PDB entry 4QD2 | X-ray diffraction, 2.40 A resolution | chains A and E of the 5 polymer chains in the assembly

# Chain A
Name: Hemagglutinin component HA70
From: Clostridium botulinum
Reference sequence: A5HZZ4 (A5HZZ4_CLOBH); numbering as in UniProt (aligned over 378-626)
Chain sequence (254 residues; each row starts with the number of its first residue):
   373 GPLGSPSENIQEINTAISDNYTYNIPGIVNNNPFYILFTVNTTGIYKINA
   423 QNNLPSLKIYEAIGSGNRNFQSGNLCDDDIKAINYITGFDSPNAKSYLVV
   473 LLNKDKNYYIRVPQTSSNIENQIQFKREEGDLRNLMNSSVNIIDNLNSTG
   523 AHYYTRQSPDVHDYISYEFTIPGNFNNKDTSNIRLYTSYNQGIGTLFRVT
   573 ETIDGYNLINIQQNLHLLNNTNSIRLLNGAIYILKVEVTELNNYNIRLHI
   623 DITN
Not modelled in the structure: 373-379, 398-402, 437-454
Differences from the reference sequence: expression tag (373-377)
Reported in the primary citation:
  - mutagenesis - T527P/R528A: unchanged binding to HT29 cells

# Chain E
Name: Cadherin-1
From: Mus musculus
Reference sequence: P09803 (CADH1_MOUSE); residues 1-213 here correspond to UniProt positions 157-369 (UniProt number = residue number + 156)
Chain sequence (213 residues; each row starts with the number of its first residue):
     1 DWVIPPISCPENEKGEFPKNLVQIKSNRDKETKVFYSITGQGADKPPVGV
    51 FIIERETGWLKVTQPLDREAIAKYILYSHAVSSNGEAVEDPMEIVITVTD
   101 QNDNRPEFTQEVFEGSVAEGAVPGTSVMKVSATDADDDVNTYNAAIAYTI
   151 VSQDPELPHKNMFTVNRDTGVISVLTSGLDRESYPTYTLVVQAADLQGEG
   201 LSTTAKAVITVKD
Not modelled in the structure: 1
UniProt features mapped onto this chain:
  - binding site (Ca(2+)): Asp103, Asp134
  - glycosylation: Ser126 (O-linked (Man...) serine), Ser131 (O-linked (Man...) serine), Thr204 (O-linked (Man...) threonine)
Reported in the primary citation:
  - conformationally variable residues: Trp2

# Interface between chain A and chain E
Residue-residue contacts - 36 pairs, chain A then chain E:
  Thr415(A) - Pro6(E)
  Ile417(A) - Pro5(E)  hydrophobic
  Leu473(A) - Ile4(E)
  Leu473(A) - Pro5(E)  hydrophobic
  Glu501(A) - Ser8(E)
  Asp503(A) - Lys19(E)  salt bridge
  Arg505(A) - Pro5(E)
  Arg505(A) - Pro6(E)  hydrogen bond (side chain-backbone)
  Arg505(A) - Ile7(E)
  Arg505(A) - Ser8(E)  hydrogen bond
  Arg505(A) - Leu21(E)  hydrogen bond (side chain-backbone)
  Arg505(A) - Val22(E)
  Asn506(A) - Asn20(E)  hydrogen bond (side chain-backbone)
  Asn506(A) - Leu21(E)
  Asn506(A) - Val22(E)  hydrogen bond (side chain-backbone)
  Asn506(A) - Trp59(E)
  Met508(A) - Val3(E)
  Met508(A) - Pro5(E)
  Met508(A) - Gln23(E)
  Asp532(A) - Lys30(E)
  His534(A) - Lys25(E)  hydrogen bond (backbone-side chain)
  His534(A) - Asp29(E)
  Asp535(A) - Lys25(E)  salt bridge
  Tyr536(A) - Gln23(E)
  Tyr536(A) - Lys25(E)
  Thr567(A) - Trp59(E)
  Phe569(A) - Asn20(E)
  Phe569(A) - Trp59(E)  hydrophobic
  Ile581(A) - Glu16(E)
  Asn582(A) - Pro18(E)  hydrogen bond (side chain-backbone)
  Asn582(A) - Lys19(E)
  Asn582(A) - Asn20(E)  hydrogen bond
  Asn586(A) - Glu54(E)  hydrogen bond
  Lys607(A) - Gln23(E)  hydrogen bond
  Lys607(A) - Trp59(E)
  Glu609(A) - Gln23(E)  hydrogen bond
Interface residues without a listed pair, chain A (23 interface residues in all): Gly416, Asn509, Val533, Gln585
Interface residues without a listed pair, chain E (20 interface residues in all): Thr57, Lys61
Interface features reported in the paper:
  - interface residues, chain A: Ile417(A), Leu473(A), Glu501(A), Arg505(A), Met508(A), Asn586(A)
  - hot spots on chain A (mutagenesis) - R505S: decreased binding to mouse E-cadherin
  - interface residues, chain E: Val3(E), Pro5(E), Pro6(E), Ser8(E), Lys19(E), Asn20(E)
  - hot spots on chain E (mutagenesis) - K19M, N20R, Q23A: decreased binding to HA33-DAFA complex

# In short
Chain A and chain E form an interface of 23 and 20 residues respectively; the contacts include 11 hydrogen
bonds and 2 salt bridges. Polar contacts include Asp503(A)-Lys19(E), Asp535(A)-Lys25(E) and Arg505(A)-Pro6(E).
From the paper: K19M, N20R and Q23A of chain E reduce binding to HA33-DAFA complex; interface residues
Ile417(A), Leu473(A) and Val3(E) among others; 5 substitutions were tested in all.
Here chain A is Hemagglutinin component HA70 (Clostridium botulinum) and chain E is Cadherin-1 (Mus musculus).
Entry 4QD2 (Molecular basis for disruption of E-cadherin adhesion by botulinum neurotoxin A complex) was
determined by X-ray diffraction.
